PDB entry 7WM2 | electron microscopy, 2.69 A resolution | chains A and B of the 4 polymer chains in the assembly

Chain A (and B):
Name: Potassium channel AKT1
Organism: Arabidopsis thaliana
Notes: chain B of this document is another copy of the same molecule, construct and numbering; everything in this record applies to it too
UniProt: Q38998 (AKT1_ARATH); residue numbers follow UniProt; this construct covers 1-857
Amino-acid sequence (895 residues; each row starts with the number of its first residue):
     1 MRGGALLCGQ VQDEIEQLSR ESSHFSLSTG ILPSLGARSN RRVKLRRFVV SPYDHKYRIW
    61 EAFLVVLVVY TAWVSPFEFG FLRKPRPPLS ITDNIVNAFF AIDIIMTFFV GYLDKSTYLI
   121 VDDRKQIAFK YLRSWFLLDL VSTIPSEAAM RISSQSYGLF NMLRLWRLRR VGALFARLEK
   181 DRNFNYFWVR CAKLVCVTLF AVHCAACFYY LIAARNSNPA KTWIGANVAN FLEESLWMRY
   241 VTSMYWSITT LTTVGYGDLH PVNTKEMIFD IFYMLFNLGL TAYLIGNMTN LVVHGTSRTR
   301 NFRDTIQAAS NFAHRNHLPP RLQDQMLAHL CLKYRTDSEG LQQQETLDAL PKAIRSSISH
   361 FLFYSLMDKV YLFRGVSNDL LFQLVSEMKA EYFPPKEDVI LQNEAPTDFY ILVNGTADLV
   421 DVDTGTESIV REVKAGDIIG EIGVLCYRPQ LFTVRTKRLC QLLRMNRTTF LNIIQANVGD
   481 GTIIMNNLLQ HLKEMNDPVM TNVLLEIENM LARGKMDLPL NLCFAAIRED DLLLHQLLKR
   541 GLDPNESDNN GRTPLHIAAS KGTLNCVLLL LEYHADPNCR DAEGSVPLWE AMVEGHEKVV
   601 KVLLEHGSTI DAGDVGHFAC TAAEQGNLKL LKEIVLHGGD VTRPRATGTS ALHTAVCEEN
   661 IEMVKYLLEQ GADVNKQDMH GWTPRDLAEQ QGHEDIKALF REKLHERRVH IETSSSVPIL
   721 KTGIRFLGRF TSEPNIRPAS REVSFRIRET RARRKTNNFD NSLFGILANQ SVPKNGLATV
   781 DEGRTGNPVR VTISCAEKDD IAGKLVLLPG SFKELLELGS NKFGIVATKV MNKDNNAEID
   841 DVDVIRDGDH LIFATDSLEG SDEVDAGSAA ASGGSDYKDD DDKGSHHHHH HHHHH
Unresolved in the structure: 1-43, 514-895 (chain B: 1-43, 513-895)
Sequence notes: expression tag (858-895)
Metal / ion sites: K+ site 1: Thr253, Val254 (shared with Thr253(B), Val254(B) of chain B; 2 residues of chain C; 2 residues of chain D); K+ site 2: Thr253 (shared with Thr253(B) of chain B; 1 residue of chain C; 1 residue of chain D); K+ site 3: Gly255 (shared with Gly255(B) of chain B; 1 residue of chain C; 1 residue of chain D)
Swiss-Prot annotation at these positions:
  - binding site (a nucleoside 3',5'-cyclic phosphate): Leu372 to Lys493

How chain A and chain B interact:
Contacting residue pairs (82):
  Leu199(A) with Leu275(B), hydrophobic
  Trp237(A) with Thr264(B); Ile268(B), hydrophobic
  Val241(A) with Ile268(B), hydrophobic
  Met244(A) with Ile271(B), hydrophobic
  Tyr245(A) with Pro261(B); Met267(B), hydrophobic
  Ile248(A) with Ile271(B), hydrophobic; Met274(B), hydrophobic; Leu275(B), hydrophobic
  Thr249(A) with Met274(B)
  Thr252(A) with Thr253(B); Met274(B)
  Thr253(A) with Thr253(B)
  Val254(A) with Thr253(B); Val254(B); Gly255(B); Met274(B), hydrophobic
  Gly255(A) with Gly255(B)
  Tyr256(A) with Trp246(B), hydrogen bond; Thr250(B), hydrogen bond; Tyr256(B); Gly257(B); Leu259(B); His260(B); Asp270(B), hydrogen bond
  Asp258(A) with His260(B), salt bridge
  Ile285(A) with Ile285(B), hydrophobic
  Met288(A) with Ala282(B)
  Thr289(A) with Gly286(B); Thr289(B)
  Val292(A) with Gly286(B); Asn287(B)
  Val293(A) with His294(B)
  Thr296(A) with Tyr186(B); Asn290(B), hydrogen bond
  Arg300(A) with Asn290(B)
  Phe302(A) with Lys180(B)
  Arg303(A) with Glu179(B), hydrogen bond (side chain-backbone); Asp181(B), hydrogen bond (side chain-backbone); Arg182(B); Phe184(B), hydrogen bond (side chain-backbone); Tyr186(B)
  Ile306(A) with Arg182(B)
  Ala308(A) with Gln342(B)
  Ala309(A) with Thr346(B)
  Asn311(A) with Gln342(B)
  Phe312(A) with Thr346(B)
  Arg315(A) with Glu339(B), salt bridge; Gln342(B), hydrogen bond
  Asn316(A) with Leu362(B)
  Leu318(A) with Phe361(B), hydrophobic
  Pro319(A) with Phe361(B)
  Leu322(A) with Ile358(B), hydrophobic
  Gln325(A) with Ile354(B)
  Met326(A) with Leu350(B), hydrophobic; Ile358(B), hydrophobic
  His329(A) with Pro351(B); Ile354(B)
  Leu330(A) with Ala349(B), hydrophobic; Leu350(B), hydrophobic
  Leu332(A) with Tyr118(B), hydrophobic
  Lys333(A) with Ala349(B)
  Arg335(A) with Tyr118(B), hydrogen bond
  Thr336(A) with Tyr118(B)
  Glu339(A) with Lys115(B)
  Glu391(A) with Lys352(B)
  Tyr392(A) with Pro351(B)
  Phe393(A) with Pro351(B), hydrophobic
  Pro395(A) with Thr117(B); Tyr118(B)
  Val399(A) with Ala353(B)
  Tyr410(A) with Ala353(B)
  Tyr447(A) with Asp379(B), hydrogen bond
  Lys457(A) with Leu119(B)
  Arg458(A) with Thr117(B)
  Leu459(A) with Thr117(B); Tyr118(B), hydrophobic
  Arg464(A) with Lys352(B)
  Thr468(A) with Gln383(B)
  Asn472(A) with Asn472(B); Gln475(B)
Also at the interface, not in a pair above, chain A (65 interface residues in all): Thr198, Met238, Thr242, Leu251, Thr305, Gln307, Ser310, His317, Ala405, Leu471, Gln475
Also at the interface, not in a pair above, chain B (59 interface residues in all): Ser116, Arg190, Leu278, Gly279, Tyr283, Gln343, Phe382, Ile473, Ala476

Overview:
Chain A and chain B form an interface of 65 and 59 residues respectively, with 10 hydrogen bonds and 2 salt
bridges. Polar pairs include Asp258(A)-His260(B), Arg315(A)-Glu339(B) and Tyr256(A)-Trp246(B). From UniProt:
nucleoside 3',5'-cyclic phosphate-binding residues Leu372(A) and Lys493(A) on chain A.
Chain A and chain B are both Potassium channel AKT1 (Arabidopsis thaliana); the structure, Cryo-EM structure
of AKT1, was determined by electron microscopy together with 9IS8 and 7WM1 from the same study.
